PDB entry 5H1Q | electron microscopy, 3.30 A resolution | chains C and D of the 8 polymer chains in the assembly

Chain C (and D):
Molecule: Innexin-6
Organism: Caenorhabditis elegans
Notes: chain D of this document is another copy of the same molecule, construct and numbering; everything in this record applies to it too
Reference sequence: Q9U3N4 (INX6_CAEEL); residues 1-389 here = UniProt positions 1-389
Chain sequence (389 residues; row label = number of the first residue in the row):
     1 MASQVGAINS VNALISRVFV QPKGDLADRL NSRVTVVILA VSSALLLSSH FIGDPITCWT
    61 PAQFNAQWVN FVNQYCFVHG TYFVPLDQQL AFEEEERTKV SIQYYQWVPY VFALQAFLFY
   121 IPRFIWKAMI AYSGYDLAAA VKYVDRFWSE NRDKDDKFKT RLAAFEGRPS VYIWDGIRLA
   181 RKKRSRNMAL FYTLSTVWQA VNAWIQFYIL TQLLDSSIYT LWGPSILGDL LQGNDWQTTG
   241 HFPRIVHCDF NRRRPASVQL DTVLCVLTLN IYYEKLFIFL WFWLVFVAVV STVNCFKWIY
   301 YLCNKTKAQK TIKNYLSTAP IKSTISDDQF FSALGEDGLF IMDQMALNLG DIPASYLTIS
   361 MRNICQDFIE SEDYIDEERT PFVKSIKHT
Unresolved in the structure: 1-6, 52-53, 370-389
Disulfide bonds: Cys58-Cys265, Cys76-Cys248
From the paper describing this entry:
  - self-association interface (contacts with another copy of this molecule); pairs are residue here / residue on that copy: Ser317-Lys182 (hydrogen bond), Thr318-Arg178 (hydrogen bond)

Interface between chain C and chain D:
Residue-residue contacts - 50 pairs, chain C then chain D:
  Asn9(C) - Ile8(D)
  Phe51(C) - His50(D)
  Asn65(C) - Ala62(D)
  Gln67(C) - Ala66(D)
  Trp68(C) - Trp59(D)  hydrophobic
  Trp68(C) - Thr60(D)  hydrogen bond (side chain-backbone)
  Trp68(C) - Pro61(D)
  Trp68(C) - Ala62(D)
  Asn70(C) - Thr57(D)
  Phe71(C) - Trp59(D)  hydrophobic
  Phe71(C) - Leu264(D)  hydrophobic
  Phe71(C) - Val266(D)  hydrophobic
  Gln74(C) - Asp54(D)  hydrogen bond
  Gln74(C) - Val266(D)
  Tyr75(C) - Ile245(D)  hydrophobic
  Val78(C) - Trp236(D)
  Val78(C) - Arg244(D)
  Gln103(C) - Asp235(D)
  Gln106(C) - Arg244(D)  hydrogen bond
  Gln106(C) - Ile271(D)
  Gln106(C) - Lys275(D)  hydrogen bond (backbone-side chain)
  Tyr110(C) - Tyr272(D)
  Tyr110(C) - Lys275(D)
  Tyr143(C) - Arg152(D)
  Tyr143(C) - Phe158(D)
  Arg146(C) - Arg152(D)
  Arg146(C) - Asp153(D)  salt bridge
  Arg168(C) - Arg152(D)
  Arg168(C) - Asp153(D)  salt bridge
  Arg168(C) - Phe158(D)
  Tyr172(C) - Ile352(D)
  Asp175(C) - Ile352(D)
  Asp175(C) - Tyr356(D)  hydrogen bond
  Gly176(C) - Ile352(D)
  Arg178(C) - Thr318(D)  hydrogen bond
  Leu179(C) - Tyr315(D)  hydrophobic
  Leu179(C) - Asp351(D)
  Leu179(C) - Ile352(D)  hydrophobic
  Leu179(C) - Ser355(D)
  Lys182(C) - Asn314(D)
  Lys182(C) - Ser317(D)  hydrogen bond
  Lys182(C) - Thr318(D)
  Lys183(C) - Asp351(D)  salt bridge
  Phe250(C) - Trp59(D)  hydrophobic
  Arg252(C) - Trp59(D)
  Arg253(C) - Leu86(D)
  Arg253(C) - Gln89(D)  hydrogen bond (side chain-backbone)
  Arg253(C) - Leu90(D)
  Arg253(C) - His247(D)
  Arg253(C) - Leu264(D)
Other interface residues (no listed pair), chain C (35 interface residues in all): Leu47, Phe64, Phe77, Trp107, Gly134, Glu150, Val171, Asn251, Val258
Other interface residues (no listed pair), chain D (40 interface residues in all): Cys58, Val69, Asp87, Trp148, Asp155, Arg161, Thr268

Summary:
Chain C and chain D form an interface of 35 and 40 residues respectively, with 8 hydrogen bonds and 3 salt
bridges. Among the polar pairs are Arg146(C)-Asp153(D), Arg168(C)-Asp153(D) and Lys183(C)-Asp351(D). From the
paper: a self-association interface involving Ser317(C) and Thr318(C).
Both chains are Innexin-6 (Caenorhabditis elegans). Entry 5H1Q (C. elegans INX-6 gap junction hemichannel) was
determined by electron microscopy (same publication as 5H1R).
